Entry 2H5P (X-ray diffraction, 1.21 A resolution); this record covers chain A.

Chain A:
Protein: mStrawberry
From: Discosoma sp
Sequence (234 residues; numbered -4 to 231; 2 numbers in that range are skipped by the numbering (no residue carries them; nothing is unmodelled there); the number before each row is that of its first residue; numbers below 1 keep their minus sign (Met-4 is residue -4)):
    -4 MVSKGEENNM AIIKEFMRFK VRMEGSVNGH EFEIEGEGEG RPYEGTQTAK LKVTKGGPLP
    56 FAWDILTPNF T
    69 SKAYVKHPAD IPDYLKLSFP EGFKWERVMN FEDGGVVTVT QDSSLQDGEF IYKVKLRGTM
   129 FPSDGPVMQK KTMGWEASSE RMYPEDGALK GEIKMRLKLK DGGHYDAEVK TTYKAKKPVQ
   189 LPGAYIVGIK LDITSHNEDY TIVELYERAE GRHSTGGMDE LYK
Disordered / not traced: -4 to 5, 231
Modified residues: Thr66 ({2-[(1R,2R)-1-amino-2-hydroxypropyl]-4-(4-hydroxybenzylidene)-5-oxo-4,5-dihydro-1H-imidazol-1-yl}acetic acid; CRO)
Glycans and other covalent adducts: covalent link Thr66-Ser69
From the paper describing this entry:
  - contacts within the chain: Lys70-Glu148, Thr66-Glu215 (hydrogen bond)
  - conformationally variable residues (side-chain flip): Lys70, Glu215

Summary:
The paper reports conformational variability at Lys70 and Glu215; contacts within the chain involving Lys70,
Glu148 and Glu215 among others.
Chain A is mStrawberry (Discosoma sp); the structure, Crystal structure of mStrawberry at pH 9.5, was
determined by X-ray diffraction, deposited together with 2H5O, 2H5Q, 2H5R and 2H8Q.
